PDB entry 3OTV | X-ray diffraction, 3.09 A resolution | chain A

Chain A:
Molecule: Probable conserved transmembrane protein
Source organism: Mycobacterium tuberculosis
Notes: fragment: Intracellular domain
Reference sequence: O05435 (O05435_MYCTU); residues -2 to 282 here correspond to UniProt positions 679-963 (UniProt number = residue number + 681)
Amino-acid sequence (285 residues; row label = number of the first residue in the row; numbers below 1 keep their minus sign (Ala-2 is residue -2)):
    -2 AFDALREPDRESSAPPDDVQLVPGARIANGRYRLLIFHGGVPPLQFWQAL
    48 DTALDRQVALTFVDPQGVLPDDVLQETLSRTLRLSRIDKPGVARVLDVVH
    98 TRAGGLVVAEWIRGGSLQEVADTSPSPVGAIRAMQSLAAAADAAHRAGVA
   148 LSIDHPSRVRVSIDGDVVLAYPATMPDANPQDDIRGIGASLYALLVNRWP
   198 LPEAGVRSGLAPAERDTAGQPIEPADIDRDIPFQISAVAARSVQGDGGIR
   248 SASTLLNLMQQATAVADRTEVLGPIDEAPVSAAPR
Unresolved in the structure: -2 to 15, 270-282
What the authors report for this chain:
  - mutagenesis - R28A, D94A: decreased expression

Overview:
The paper reports that R28A and D94A reduce expression.
Chain A is Probable conserved transmembrane protein (Mycobacterium tuberculosis); the structure, Crystal
structure of the intracellular domain of Rv3910 from Mycobacterium tuberculosis, was determined by X-ray
diffraction together with 3OUK, 3OUN and 3UQC from the same study.
